Entry 7E5R (electron microscopy, 3.60 A resolution); this record covers chains M and U of the 21 polymer chains in the assembly.

# Chain M
Protein: P17 heavy chain
From: Homo sapiens
Amino-acid sequence (120 residues; each row starts with the number of its first residue):
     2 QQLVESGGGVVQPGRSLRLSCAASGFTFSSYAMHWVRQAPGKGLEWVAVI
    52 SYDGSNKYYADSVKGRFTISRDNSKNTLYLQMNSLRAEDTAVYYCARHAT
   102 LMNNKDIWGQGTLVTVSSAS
Disulfides: C22-C96

# Chain U
Protein: P17 light chain
From: Homo sapiens
Amino-acid sequence (108 residues; numbered 0 to 107; the number before each row is that of its first residue; numbering starts at 0):
     0 GDIQLTQSPSSLSASVGDRVTITCRASQSISSYLNWYQQKPGKAPKLLIY
    50 AASSLQSGVPSRFSGSGSGTDFTLTISSLQPEDFATYYCQQSYSTPRTFG
   100 QGTKVEIK
Disulfides: C23-C88

# Chain M / chain U interface
Residue-residue contacts (16; chain M residue first):
  Q39(M) with Q38(U)
  G44(M) with Y87(U)
  L45(M) with Q38(U); P44(U), hydrophobic; Y87(U); F98(U)
  W47(M) with P95(U), hydrophobic; R96(U)
  Y95(M) with K42(U)
  H99(M) with Q89(U); R96(U); F98(U)
  A100(M) with N34(U)
  T101(M) with S91(U)
  L102(M) with Y32(U), hydrophobic
  W109(M) with P44(U)
Interface residues without a listed pair, chain M (13 interface residues in all): V37, K43, N105
Interface residues without a listed pair, chain U (17 interface residues in all): S31, G41, A43, A50, Q55, Q100

# In short
13 residues of chain M face 17 of chain U across their interface.
Here chain M is P17 heavy chain and chain U is P17 light chain, both from Homo sapiens. Entry 7E5R (SARS-CoV-2
S trimer with three-antibody cocktail complex) was determined by electron microscopy (same publication as
7E5S).
